PDB entry 3IXA | X-ray diffraction, 2.10 A resolution | chains A and B of the 3 polymer chains in the assembly

[Chain A]
Protein: HLA class I histocompatibility antigen, A-2 alpha chain
Organism: Homo sapiens
Notes: fragment: HLA-A*0201 heavy chain
Reference sequence: P01892 (1A02_HUMAN); residues 1-275 here correspond to UniProt positions 25-299 (UniProt number = residue number + 24)
Chain sequence (275 residues; each row starts with the number of its first residue):
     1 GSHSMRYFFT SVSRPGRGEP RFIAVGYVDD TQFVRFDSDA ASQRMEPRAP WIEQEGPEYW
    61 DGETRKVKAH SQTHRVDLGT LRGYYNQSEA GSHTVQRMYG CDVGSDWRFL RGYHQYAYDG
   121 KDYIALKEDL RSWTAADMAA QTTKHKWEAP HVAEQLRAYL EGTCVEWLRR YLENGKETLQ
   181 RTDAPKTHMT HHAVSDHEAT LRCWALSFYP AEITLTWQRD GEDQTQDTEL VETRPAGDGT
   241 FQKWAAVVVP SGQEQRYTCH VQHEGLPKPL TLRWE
Sequence notes: engineered mutation Pro-150 (Ala174 in P01892)
Disulfides: Cys-101/Cys-164, Cys-203/Cys-259
From the paper describing this entry:
  - mutagenesis - A150P: decreased binding to TCR affinity for Tax-HLA-A2
  - mutagenesis - A150P: increased binding to TCR affinity for Tel1p-HLA-A2

[Chain B]
Protein: Beta-2-microglobulin
Organism: Homo sapiens
Reference sequence: P61769 (B2MG_HUMAN); residues 1-99 here correspond to UniProt positions 21-119 (UniProt number = residue number + 20)
Chain sequence (100 residues; row label = number of the first residue in the row; numbering starts at 0):
     0 MIQRTPKIQV YSRHPAENGK SNFLNCYVSG FHPSDIEVDL LKNGERIEKV EHSDLSFSKD
    60 WSFYLLYYTE FTPTEKDEYA CRVNHVTLSQ PKIVKWDRDM
Sequence notes: initiating methionine (0)
Disulfides: Cys-25/Cys-80
Curated features (UniProtKB/Swiss-Prot):
  - modified residue: Gln-2 (Pyrrolidone carboxylic acid)
  - glycosylation: Ile-1 (N-linked (Glc) (glycation) isoleucine), Lys-19 (N-linked (Glc) (glycation) lysine), Lys-41 (N-linked (Glc) (glycation) lysine), Lys-48 (N-linked (Glc) (glycation) lysine), Lys-58 (N-linked (Glc) (glycation) lysine), Lys-91 (N-linked (Glc) (glycation) lysine), Lys-94 (N-linked (Glc) (glycation) lysine)

[Interface between chain A and chain B]
Residue-residue contacts - 57 pairs, chain A then chain B:
  Phe-8(A) with Ser-55(B); Phe-56(B)
  Phe-9(A) with Phe-56(B)
  Thr-10(A) with Leu-54(B); Phe-56(B); Phe-62(B)
  Val-12(A) with Ser-33(B)
  Ile-23(A) with Leu-54(B), hydrophobic
  Val-25(A) with Asp-53(B); Leu-54(B); Ser-55(B)
  Tyr-27(A) with Ser-55(B); Tyr-63(B), hydrogen bond
  Gln-32(A) with Asp-53(B), hydrogen bond
  Arg-35(A) with Asp-53(B), salt bridge
  Arg-48(A) with Asp-53(B), salt bridge
  Ser-92(A) with Met-0(B)
  His-93(A) with Met-0(B)
  Thr-94(A) with Phe-62(B)
  Gln-96(A) with His-31(B), hydrogen bond; Phe-56(B); Trp-60(B), hydrogen bond (side chain-backbone); Phe-62(B)
  Arg-97(A) with Phe-56(B)
  Gln-115(A) with Trp-60(B)
  Tyr-116(A) with Trp-60(B)
  Ala-117(A) with Trp-60(B), hydrophobic
  Asp-119(A) with Met-0(B); Ile-1(B); His-31(B)
  Gly-120(A) with Ile-1(B); His-31(B); Trp-60(B)
  Lys-121(A) with Ile-1(B)
  Asp-122(A) with Trp-60(B), hydrogen bond
  Thr-190(A) with Met-99(B), hydrogen bond (side chain-backbone)
  His-192(A) with Asp-98(B), hydrogen bond (side chain-backbone)
  Arg-202(A) with Met-99(B), hydrogen bond (side chain-backbone)
  Trp-204(A) with Met-99(B), hydrogen bond (side chain-backbone)
  Val-231(A) with Gln-8(B)
  Glu-232(A) with Gln-8(B), hydrogen bond (backbone-side chain); Ser-28(B)
  Thr-233(A) with Tyr-26(B)
  Arg-234(A) with Gln-8(B), hydrogen bond; Tyr-10(B); Tyr-26(B)
  Pro-235(A) with Tyr-10(B), hydrogen bond (backbone-side chain); Asn-24(B); Tyr-26(B); Leu-65(B), hydrophobic
  Ala-236(A) with Arg-12(B), hydrogen bond (backbone-side chain); Asn-24(B), hydrogen bond (backbone-side chain)
  Gly-237(A) with Arg-12(B)
  Gln-242(A) with Tyr-10(B); Ser-11(B); Arg-12(B), hydrogen bond (side chain-backbone)
  Trp-244(A) with Met-99(B), hydrophobic
Interface residues without a listed pair, chain A (37 interface residues in all): Met-98, Asp-238
Interface residues without a listed pair, chain B (26 interface residues in all): Lys-6, His-13, Pro-32, Ser-57, Asp-59

[In short]
Chain A and chain B form an interface of 37 and 26 residues respectively; the contacts include 15 hydrogen
bonds and 2 salt bridges. Polar contacts include Arg-35(A)/Asp-53(B), Arg-48(A)/Asp-53(B) and
Tyr-27(A)/Tyr-63(B). The paper reports that A150P of chain A reduces binding to TCR affinity for Tax-HLA-A2;
A150P of chain A increases binding to TCR affinity for Tel1p-HLA-A2.
Here chain A is HLA class I histocompatibility antigen, A-2 alpha chain and chain B is Beta-2-microglobulin,
both from Homo sapiens. Entry 3IXA (Human Class I MHC HLA-A2(A150P) in complex with the Tax peptide) was
determined by X-ray diffraction, deposited together with 3H7B, 3H9H and 3H9S.
